Entry 8J92 (electron microscopy, 2.90 A resolution); this record covers chains G and I of the 10 polymer chains in the assembly.

== Chain G ==
Protein: HTA6
Source organism: Arabidopsis thaliana
Reference sequence: Q9FJE8 (H2A7_ARATH); residues 0-149 here correspond to UniProt positions 1-150 (UniProt number = residue number + 1)
Amino-acid sequence (153 residues; numbered -3 to 149; the number before each row is that of its first residue; numbers below 1 keep their minus sign (Gly-3 is residue -3)):
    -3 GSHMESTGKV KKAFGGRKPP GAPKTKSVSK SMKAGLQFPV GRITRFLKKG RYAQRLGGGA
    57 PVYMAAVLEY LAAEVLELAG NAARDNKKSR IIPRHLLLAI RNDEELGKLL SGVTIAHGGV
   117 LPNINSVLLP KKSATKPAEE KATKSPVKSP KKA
Unresolved in the structure: -3 to 21, 127-149
Sequence notes: expression tag (-3 to -1)
Swiss-Prot annotation at these positions:
  - motif: Ser145 to Lys148 (SPKK motif)
  - modified residue: Ser145 (Phosphoserine)

== Chain I ==
Molecule: 169-nt DNA strand
Source organism: synthetic construct
Sequence (169 nucleotides; numbered -95 to 73; the number before each row is that of its first residue; numbers below 1 keep their minus sign (DA-95 is residue -95)):
   -95 ATCGGACCCT ATCGCGAGCC AGGCCTGAGA ATCCGGTGCC GAGGCCGCTC AATTGGTCGT
   -35 AGACAGCTCT AGCACCGCTT AAACGCACGT ACGCGCTGTC CCCCGCGTTT TAACCGCCAA
    25 GGGGATTACT CCCTAGTCTC CAGGCACGTG TCAGATATAT ACATCCGAT
Unresolved in the structure: -95 to -78, 72-73

== Chain G / chain I interface ==
Contacting residue pairs - 14 pairs, chain G then chain I:
  Lys22(G) - DT-42(I)  hydrogen bond to the phosphate
  Lys22(G) - DG-41(I)  salt bridge to the phosphate
  Val24(G) - DT-43(I)  phosphate contact
  Val24(G) - DT-42(I)  hydrogen bond to the phosphate
  Ser25(G) - DT-43(I)  phosphate contact
  Lys26(G) - DT-43(I)  hydrogen bond to the phosphate
  Lys29(G) - DT-42(I)  salt bridge to the phosphate
  Gly37(G) - DA-44(I)  phosphate contact
  Gly37(G) - DT-43(I)  phosphate contact
  Arg38(G) - DA-44(I)  phosphate contact
  Arg41(G) - DA-45(I)  sugar contact
  Arg41(G) - DA-44(I)  salt bridge to the phosphate
  Arg51(G) - DA-35(I)  sugar contact
  Arg86(G) - DA-54(I)  sugar contact
Also at the interface, not in a pair above, chain G (11 interface residues in all): Ser23
Also at the interface, not in a pair above, chain I (9 interface residues in all): DG-53, DG-37

== Summary ==
Chain G and chain I form an interface of 11 and 9 residues respectively; the contacts include 3 hydrogen bonds
and 3 salt bridges. Polar pairs include Lys22(G)-DT-42(I), Val24(G)-DT-42(I) and Lys26(G)-DT-43(I).
Here chain G is HTA6 (Arabidopsis thaliana) and chain I is a 169-nt DNA strand (synthetic construct). Entry
8J92 (Cryo-EM structure of nucleosome containing Arabidopsis thaliana H2A.W) was determined by electron
microscopy together with 8J90 from the same study.
